7A08 - chains I and i of the 11 polymer chains in the assembly; structure by electron microscopy, 3.11 A resolution.

[Chain I]
Molecule: Nucleosomal DNA strand 1
Sequence (147 nucleotides; numbered -73 to 73; the number before each row is that of its first residue; numbers below 1 keep their minus sign (DC-73 is residue -73)):
   -73 CTGGAGAATC CCGGTGCCGA GGCCGCTCAA TTGGTCGTAG CAAGCTCTAG CACCGCTTAA
   -13 ACGCACGTAC GCGCTGTCCC CCGCGTTTTA ACCGCCAAGG GGATTACTCC CTAGTCTCCA
    47 GGCACGTGTC AGATATATAC ATCCTGT
Disordered / not traced: -73, 60-73

[Chain i]
Protein: Histone H4
Organism: Homo sapiens
Reference sequence: P62805 (H4_HUMAN); residues 1-102 here correspond to UniProt positions 2-103 (UniProt number = residue number + 1)
Amino-acid sequence (102 residues; each row starts with the number of its first residue):
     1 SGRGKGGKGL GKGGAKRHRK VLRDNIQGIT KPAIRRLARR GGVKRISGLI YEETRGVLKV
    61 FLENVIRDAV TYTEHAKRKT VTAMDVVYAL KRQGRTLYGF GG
Disordered / not traced: 1-23
Swiss-Prot annotation at these positions:
  - DNA-binding region: Lys16 to Lys20
  - modified residue: Ser1 (N-acetylserine), Arg3 (Asymmetric dimethylarginine), Lys5 (N6-(2-hydroxyisobutyryl)lysine), Lys8 (N6-(2-hydroxyisobutyryl)lysine), Lys12 (N6-(2-hydroxyisobutyryl)lysine), Lys16 (N6-(2-hydroxyisobutyryl)lysine), Lys20 (N6,N6,N6-trimethyllysine), Lys31 (N6-(2-hydroxyisobutyryl)lysine), Lys44 (N6-(2-hydroxyisobutyryl)lysine), Ser47 (Phosphoserine), Tyr51 (Phosphotyrosine), Lys59 (N6-(2-hydroxyisobutyryl)lysine), Lys77 (N6-(2-hydroxyisobutyryl)lysine), Lys79 (N6-(2-hydroxyisobutyryl)lysine), Thr80 (Phosphothreonine), Tyr88 (Phosphotyrosine), Lys91 (N6-(2-hydroxyisobutyryl)lysine)
  - cross-link (Glycyl lysine isopeptide (Lys-Gly)): Lys12 (interchain with G-Cter in SUMO2), Lys20 (interchain with G-Cter in SUMO2), Lys31 (interchain with G-Cter in SUMO2), Lys59 (interchain with G-Cter in SUMO2), Lys79 (interchain with G-Cter in SUMO2), Lys91 (interchain with G-Cter in SUMO2)

[How chain I and chain i interact]
Pairs across the interface (12):
  DC7(I) with Arg45(i), hydrogen bond to the sugar; Ile46(i), sugar contact; Ser47(i), sugar contact; Gly48(i), hydrogen bond to the phosphate
  DC8(I) with Arg35(i), salt bridge to the phosphate; Arg45(i), phosphate contact; Ile46(i), phosphate contact
  DG9(I) with Arg35(i), salt bridge to the phosphate
  DG27(I) with Lys79(i), phosphate contact
  DG28(I) with Arg78(i), phosphate contact; Lys79(i), hydrogen bond to the phosphate; Thr80(i), hydrogen bond to the phosphate
Also at the interface, not in a pair above, chain i (11 interface residues in all): Arg39, Lys44, Lys77

[In short]
Chain I and chain i form an interface of 5 and 11 residues respectively, with 4 hydrogen bonds and 2 salt
bridges. Polar contacts include DC7(I)-Arg45(i), DC7(I)-Gly48(i) and DG28(I)-Lys79(i). Curated annotation
(UniProt) lists a DNA-binding region on chain i.
Here chain I is Nucleosomal DNA strand 1 and chain i is Histone H4 (Homo sapiens). Entry 7A08 (CryoEM
Structure of cGAS Nucleosome complex) was determined by electron microscopy.
